4ZII - chains A and C; structure by X-ray diffraction, 2.19 A resolution.

Chain A:
Name: Apoptosis regulator BAX
Source organism: Homo sapiens
Reference sequence: Q07812 (BAX_HUMAN); numbering as in UniProt (aligned over 1-170)
Amino-acid sequence (170 residues; numbered 1 to 170; the number before each row is that of its first residue):
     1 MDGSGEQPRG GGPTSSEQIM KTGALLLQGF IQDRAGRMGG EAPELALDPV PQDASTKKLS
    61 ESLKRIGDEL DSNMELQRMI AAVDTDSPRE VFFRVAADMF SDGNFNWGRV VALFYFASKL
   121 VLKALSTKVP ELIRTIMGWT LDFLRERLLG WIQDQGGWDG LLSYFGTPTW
Unresolved in the structure: 1-9, 38-43, 168-170
Sequence notes: engineered mutation Ser-62 (Cys in Q07812), Ser-126 (Cys in Q07812)
Swiss-Prot annotation at these positions:
  - motif: Leu-59 to Asn-73 (BH3), Asp-98 to Ser-118 (BH1), Gly-150 to Phe-165 (BH2)
  - modified residue: Met-1 (N-acetylmethionine)
  - cross-link: Lys-128 (Glycyl lysine isopeptide (Lys-Gly) (interchain with G-Cter in ubiquitin))
  - natural variant: Gly-11 (G11E: In a plasmacytoma cell line), Gly-67 (G67R: In a T-cell acute lymphoblastic leukemia cell line), Gly-108 (G108V: In a Burkitt lymphoma)
  - mutagenesis: Lys-21 (K21E: Reduces interaction with BCL2L11, homooligomerization and triggering of apoptosis), Met-74 (M74D/E: Strongly reduced interaction with MCL1, BCL2, BCL2L1 and BCL2L2. No effect on cytochrome c release and subsequent apoptosis triggered by etoposide), Lys-128 (K128R: Partial loss of polyubiquitination)

Chain C:
Name: BH3-interacting domain death agonist
Notes: fragment: BH3 motif
Reference sequence: P55957 (BID_HUMAN), isoform P55957-2; residues 76-109 here correspond to UniProt positions 122-155 (UniProt number = residue number + 46)
Amino-acid sequence (34 residues; each row starts with the number of its first residue):
    76 SESQEDIIRN IARHLAQVGD SMDRSIPPGL VNGL
Unresolved in the structure: 100-109
Reported in the primary citation:
  - mutagenesis - A91R: increased binding to Apoptosis regulator BAX (chain A)

Interface between chain A and chain C:
Residue-residue contacts - 35 pairs, chain A then chain C:
  Leu-70(A) / Val-93(C)  hydrophobic
  Asn-73(A) / His-89(C)
  Asn-73(A) / Val-93(C)
  Glu-75(A) / His-89(C)  salt bridge
  Leu-76(A) / His-89(C)
  Leu-76(A) / Leu-90(C)  hydrophobic
  Met-79(A) / Ile-82(C)
  Met-79(A) / Asn-85(C)  hydrogen bond
  Met-79(A) / Ile-86(C)
  Met-79(A) / His-89(C)
  Ile-80(A) / Ile-86(C)  hydrophobic
  Ala-82(A) / Gln-79(C)  hydrogen bond (backbone-side chain)
  Val-83(A) / Gln-79(C)
  Val-83(A) / Ile-82(C)  hydrophobic
  Val-83(A) / Ile-83(C)  hydrophobic
  Val-83(A) / Ile-86(C)  hydrophobic
  Asp-84(A) / Gln-79(C)  hydrogen bond (backbone-side chain)
  Arg-94(A) / Glu-80(C)
  Val-95(A) / Ile-83(C)  hydrophobic
  Val-95(A) / Leu-90(C)  hydrophobic
  Asp-98(A) / Arg-84(C)
  Asp-98(A) / Ala-87(C)
  Met-99(A) / Ala-87(C)
  Met-99(A) / Leu-90(C)  hydrophobic
  Met-99(A) / Ala-91(C)
  Asn-106(A) / Gly-94(C)
  Asn-106(A) / Asp-95(C)  hydrogen bond
  Gly-108(A) / Gly-94(C)
  Arg-109(A) / Ala-91(C)
  Arg-109(A) / Gly-94(C)
  Arg-109(A) / Asp-95(C)  salt bridge
  Val-111(A) / Met-97(C)  hydrophobic
  Ala-112(A) / Leu-90(C)
  Phe-116(A) / Ile-86(C)  hydrophobic
  Phe-116(A) / Leu-90(C)  hydrophobic
Other interface residues (no listed pair), chain A (21 interface residues in all): Ile-66, Val-91

Summary:
The interface between chain A and chain C involves 21 residues on one side and 15 on the other; the contacts
include 4 hydrogen bonds and 2 salt bridges. Polar pairs include Glu-75(A)/His-89(C), Arg-109(A)/Asp-95(C) and
Met-79(A)/Asn-85(C). The paper reports that A91R of chain C increases binding to Apoptosis regulator BAX
(chain A).
Chain A is Apoptosis regulator BAX (Homo sapiens) and chain C is BH3-interacting domain death agonist; the
structure, Crystal Structure of core/latch dimer of BaxI66A in complex with BidBH3, was determined by X-ray
diffraction (same publication as 4ZIE, 4ZIF, 4ZIG and 4ZIH).
